PDB entry 7F7K | X-ray diffraction, 2.36 A resolution | chain A

# Chain A
Protein: AKR4-2
Organism: Echinochloa colona
Reference sequence: A0A5J6VLZ7 (A0A5J6VLZ7_9POAL); residue numbers follow UniProt; this construct covers 1-310
Sequence (321 residues; numbered -10 to 310; the number before each row is that of its first residue; numbers below 1 keep their minus sign (Gly-10 is residue -10)):
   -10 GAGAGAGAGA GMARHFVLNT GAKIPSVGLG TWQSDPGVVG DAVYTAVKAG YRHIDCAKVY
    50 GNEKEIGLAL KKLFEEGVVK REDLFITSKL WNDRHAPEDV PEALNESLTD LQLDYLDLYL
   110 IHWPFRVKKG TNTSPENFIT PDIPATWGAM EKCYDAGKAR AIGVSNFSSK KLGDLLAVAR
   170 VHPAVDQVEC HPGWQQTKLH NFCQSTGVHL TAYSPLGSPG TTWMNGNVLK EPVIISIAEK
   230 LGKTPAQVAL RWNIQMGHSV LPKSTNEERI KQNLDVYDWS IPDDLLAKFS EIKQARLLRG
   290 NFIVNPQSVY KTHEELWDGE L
Disordered / not traced: -10 to 1
Differences from the reference sequence: expression tag (-10 to 0)
Bound ions: Co2+: His171 (shared with 1 residue of chain B)
Residues lining bound ligands: NADP (NAP; NADP nicotinamide-adenine-dinucleotide phosphate): Gly19, Thr20, Trp21, Asp44, Tyr49, Lys78, His111, Trp112, Ser154, Asn155, Gln176, Tyr202, Ser203, Pro204, Leu205, Gly206, Ser207, Pro208, Gly209, Leu218, Ala235, Leu250, Pro251, Lys252, Ser253, Thr254, Asn255, Arg258, Gln261, Asn262, Leu287

# Overview
Ligands of chain A: NADP.
Chain A is AKR4-2 (Echinochloa colona); the structure, Crystal structure of AKR4C17 bound with NADP+, was
determined by X-ray diffraction, deposited together with 7F7L, 7F7M, 7W1W and 7W1X.
